2PPD - chains A and B of the 3 polymer chains in the assembly; structure by X-ray diffraction, 1.80 A resolution.

== Chain A (and B) ==
Name: Copper-containing nitrite reductase
Source organism: Alcaligenes faecalis
Notes: EC 1.7.2.1; chain B of this document is another copy of the same molecule, construct and numbering; everything in this record applies to it too
Reference sequence: P38501 (NIR_ALCFA); residues -2 to 340 here correspond to UniProt positions 34-376 (UniProt number = residue number + 36)
Amino-acid sequence (343 residues; row label = number of the first residue in the row; numbers below 1 keep their minus sign (Gln-2 is residue -2)):
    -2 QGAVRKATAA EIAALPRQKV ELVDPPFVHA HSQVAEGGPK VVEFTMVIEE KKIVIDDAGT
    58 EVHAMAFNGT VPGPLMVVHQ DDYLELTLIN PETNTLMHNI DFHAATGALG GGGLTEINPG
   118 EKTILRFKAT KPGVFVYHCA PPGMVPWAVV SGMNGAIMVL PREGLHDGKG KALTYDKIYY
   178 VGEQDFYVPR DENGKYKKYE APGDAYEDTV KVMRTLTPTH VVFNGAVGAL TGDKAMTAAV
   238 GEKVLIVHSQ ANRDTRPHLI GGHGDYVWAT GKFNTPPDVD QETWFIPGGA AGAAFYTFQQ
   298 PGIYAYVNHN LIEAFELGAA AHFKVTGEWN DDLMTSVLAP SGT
Disordered / not traced: -2 to 3, 340 (chain B: -2 to 3)
Construct notes: engineered mutation Ala145 (His181 in P38501)
Swiss-Prot annotation at these positions:
  - binding site (Cu cation): His95, His100, His135, Cys136, Met150, His306
  - modified residue: Gln-2 (Pyrrolidone carboxylic acid)
Bound ions: Cu+ near His95 (its only coordinating residue here); Cu ion site 1: His100, His135 (together with nitric oxide) (shared with His306(B) of chain B); Cu ion site 2: His306 (shared with 2 residues of chain C)
Small-molecule neighbours: nitric oxide (NO): Asp98, His100, His135
Reported in the primary citation:
  - binding site for nitric oxide: Asp98
  - mutagenesis - H145A: abolished catalytic activity (citing earlier work)
  - catalytic residues: Asp98 (proposed by the authors, not directly observed)

== Interface between chain A and chain B ==
Contacting residue pairs - 116 pairs, chain A then chain B:
  Ala4(A) - Asp329(B)  hydrogen bond (backbone-side chain)
  Ile9(A) - Asp329(B)
  Tyr80(A) - Asp329(B)  hydrogen bond
  Glu82(A) - Val334(B)
  Asp98(A) - Ile257(B)
  His100(A) - His255(B)
  His100(A) - His260(B)  hydrogen bond (backbone-side chain)
  His100(A) - Glu279(B)  salt bridge
  His100(A) - His306(B)  hydrogen bond
  Ala101(A) - His260(B)
  Ala102(A) - Gly258(B)
  Ala102(A) - His260(B)
  Ala102(A) - Met331(B)  hydrophobic
  Thr103(A) - Gly258(B)
  Thr103(A) - His260(B)
  Thr103(A) - Tyr293(B)
  Thr103(A) - Gln297(B)  hydrogen bond (backbone-side chain)
  Thr103(A) - Met331(B)
  Gly104(A) - Gly258(B)  hydrogen bond (backbone-backbone)
  Gly104(A) - Gln297(B)
  Gly104(A) - Met331(B)
  Ala105(A) - Trp326(B)  hydrophobic
  Ala105(A) - Met331(B)  hydrophobic
  Leu106(A) - Ile257(B)  hydrophobic
  Leu106(A) - Gly258(B)
  Leu106(A) - Ile300(B)
  Leu106(A) - Tyr301(B)  hydrophobic
  Leu106(A) - Ala302(B)
  Gly107(A) - Gly258(B)
  Gly107(A) - Met331(B)
  Gly108(A) - Met331(B)
  Leu111(A) - Met331(B)  hydrophobic
  Leu111(A) - Ser333(B)
  Leu111(A) - Pro337(B)
  Glu113(A) - Pro337(B)
  Ile114(A) - Pro337(B)  hydrophobic
  Gly117(A) - Gly339(B)
  Gly117(A) - Thr340(B)  hydrogen bond (backbone-backbone)
  Glu118(A) - Pro337(B)
  Glu118(A) - Ser338(B)
  Glu118(A) - Gly339(B)
  Glu118(A) - Thr340(B)
  Lys119(A) - Leu335(B)
  Lys119(A) - Ala336(B)
  Lys119(A) - Pro337(B)
  Lys119(A) - Ser338(B)  hydrogen bond (backbone-backbone)
  Lys119(A) - Thr340(B)
  Thr120(A) - Leu335(B)  hydrogen bond (side chain-backbone)
  Thr120(A) - Pro337(B)
  Ile121(A) - Ser333(B)
  Ile121(A) - Val334(B)  hydrogen bond (backbone-backbone)
  Ile121(A) - Leu335(B)  hydrogen bond (backbone-backbone)
  Leu122(A) - Met331(B)  hydrophobic
  Leu122(A) - Thr332(B)
  Arg123(A) - Asp328(B)  hydrogen bond (side chain-backbone)
  Arg123(A) - Met331(B)
  Arg123(A) - Thr332(B)  hydrogen bond (backbone-backbone)
  Arg123(A) - Val334(B)
  Phe124(A) - Leu330(B)
  Lys125(A) - Asp329(B)
  Lys125(A) - Leu330(B)  hydrogen bond (backbone-backbone)
  Thr127(A) - Leu330(B)
  Lys128(A) - His260(B)  hydrogen bond
  Lys128(A) - Asp262(B)  salt bridge
  Lys128(A) - Asp277(B)  salt bridge
  Pro129(A) - Asp277(B)
  Val131(A) - Glu279(B)
  Phe132(A) - Glu279(B)
  Val133(A) - Glu279(B)  hydrogen bond (backbone-side chain)
  His135(A) - His306(B)  hydrogen bond
  Val142(A) - Phe312(B)  hydrophobic
  Pro143(A) - Leu308(B)
  Pro143(A) - Ile309(B)
  Pro143(A) - Phe312(B)
  Val146(A) - Leu308(B)  hydrophobic
  Tyr184(A) - Ile309(B)
  Val207(A) - Glu313(B)
  Met210(A) - Ile309(B)
  Arg211(A) - Arg187(B)
  Arg211(A) - Tyr193(B)
  Arg211(A) - Thr214(B)
  Arg211(A) - Glu313(B)  salt bridge
  Arg211(A) - Leu314(B)
  Thr212(A) - Thr214(B)
  Leu213(A) - Arg250(B)
  Leu213(A) - Ile309(B)  hydrophobic
  Leu213(A) - Glu310(B)
  Ala248(A) - His306(B)  hydrogen bond (backbone-side chain)
  Asn249(A) - His306(B)
  Asn249(A) - Asn307(B)  hydrogen bond (backbone-side chain)
  Asn249(A) - Leu308(B)  hydrogen bond (side chain-backbone)
  Asn249(A) - Ile309(B)
  Asp251(A) - Arg253(B)  salt bridge
  Asp251(A) - Phe282(B)
  Thr267(A) - Asp275(B)
  Thr267(A) - Gln278(B)  hydrogen bond
  Lys269(A) - Val276(B)
  Lys269(A) - Asp277(B)
  Lys269(A) - Gln278(B)
  Lys269(A) - Glu279(B)  salt bridge
  Asn271(A) - Val276(B)
  Asn271(A) - Asp277(B)  hydrogen bond
  Thr272(A) - Asp275(B)
  Thr272(A) - Val276(B)  hydrogen bond (side chain-backbone)
  Thr272(A) - Gln278(B)  hydrogen bond
  Phe282(A) - Phe282(B)  hydrophobic
  Pro284(A) - Thr280(B)
  Pro284(A) - Phe282(B)  hydrophobic
  Gly285(A) - Arg253(B)
  Gly285(A) - Thr280(B)
  Gly285(A) - His306(B)
  Gly286(A) - Glu279(B)
  Gly286(A) - Thr280(B)  hydrogen bond (backbone-side chain)
  Gly286(A) - His306(B)
  Ala287(A) - Glu279(B)
  Ala288(A) - Glu279(B)  hydrogen bond (backbone-side chain)
Other interface residues (no listed pair), chain A (58 interface residues in all): Ile86, Thr112, Tyr203
Other interface residues (no listed pair), chain B (47 interface residues in all): Pro215, Thr216, Gln296

== In short ==
The interface between chain A and chain B involves 58 residues on one side and 47 on the other; the contacts
include 26 hydrogen bonds and 6 salt bridges. Polar contacts include His100(A)-Glu279(B), Lys128(A)-Asp262(B)
and Lys128(A)-Asp277(B). Chain A binds nitric oxide. From the paper: the catalytic residue Asp98(A); H145A of
chain A abolishes catalytic activity.
Chain A and chain B are both Copper-containing nitrite reductase (Alcaligenes faecalis); the structure,
Oxidized H145A mutant of AfNiR bound to nitric oxide, was determined by X-ray diffraction (same publication as
2PPC, 2PPE and 2PPF).
